6UXW - chains a and A of the 28 polymer chains in the assembly; structure by electron microscopy, 8.96 A resolution (very low resolution: no residue pairs are listed; an interface is given only as per-side residue counts).

# Chain a
Molecule: 601 sequence bottom strand
Sequence (185 nucleotides; each row starts with the number of its first residue):
     1 ATCAGAATCCCGGTGCCGAGGCCGCTCAATTGGTCGTAGACAGCTCTAGC
    51 ACCGCTTAAACGCACGTACGCGCTGTCCCCCGCGTTTTAACCGCCAAGGG
   101 GATTACTCCCTAGTCTCCAGGCACGTGTCAGATATATACATCGATTAACG
   151 ATGCTGGGCATAAGCGTGGTTCAATACCGGCGCAT
Unresolved in the structure: 156-185

# Chain A
Protein: Transcription regulatory protein SNF2
Source organism: Saccharomyces cerevisiae (strain ATCC 204508 / S288c)
Notes: EC 3.6.4.-
Reference sequence: P22082 (SNF2_YEAST); residue numbers follow UniProt; this construct covers 1-1703
Chain sequence (1703 residues; each row starts with the number of its first residue):
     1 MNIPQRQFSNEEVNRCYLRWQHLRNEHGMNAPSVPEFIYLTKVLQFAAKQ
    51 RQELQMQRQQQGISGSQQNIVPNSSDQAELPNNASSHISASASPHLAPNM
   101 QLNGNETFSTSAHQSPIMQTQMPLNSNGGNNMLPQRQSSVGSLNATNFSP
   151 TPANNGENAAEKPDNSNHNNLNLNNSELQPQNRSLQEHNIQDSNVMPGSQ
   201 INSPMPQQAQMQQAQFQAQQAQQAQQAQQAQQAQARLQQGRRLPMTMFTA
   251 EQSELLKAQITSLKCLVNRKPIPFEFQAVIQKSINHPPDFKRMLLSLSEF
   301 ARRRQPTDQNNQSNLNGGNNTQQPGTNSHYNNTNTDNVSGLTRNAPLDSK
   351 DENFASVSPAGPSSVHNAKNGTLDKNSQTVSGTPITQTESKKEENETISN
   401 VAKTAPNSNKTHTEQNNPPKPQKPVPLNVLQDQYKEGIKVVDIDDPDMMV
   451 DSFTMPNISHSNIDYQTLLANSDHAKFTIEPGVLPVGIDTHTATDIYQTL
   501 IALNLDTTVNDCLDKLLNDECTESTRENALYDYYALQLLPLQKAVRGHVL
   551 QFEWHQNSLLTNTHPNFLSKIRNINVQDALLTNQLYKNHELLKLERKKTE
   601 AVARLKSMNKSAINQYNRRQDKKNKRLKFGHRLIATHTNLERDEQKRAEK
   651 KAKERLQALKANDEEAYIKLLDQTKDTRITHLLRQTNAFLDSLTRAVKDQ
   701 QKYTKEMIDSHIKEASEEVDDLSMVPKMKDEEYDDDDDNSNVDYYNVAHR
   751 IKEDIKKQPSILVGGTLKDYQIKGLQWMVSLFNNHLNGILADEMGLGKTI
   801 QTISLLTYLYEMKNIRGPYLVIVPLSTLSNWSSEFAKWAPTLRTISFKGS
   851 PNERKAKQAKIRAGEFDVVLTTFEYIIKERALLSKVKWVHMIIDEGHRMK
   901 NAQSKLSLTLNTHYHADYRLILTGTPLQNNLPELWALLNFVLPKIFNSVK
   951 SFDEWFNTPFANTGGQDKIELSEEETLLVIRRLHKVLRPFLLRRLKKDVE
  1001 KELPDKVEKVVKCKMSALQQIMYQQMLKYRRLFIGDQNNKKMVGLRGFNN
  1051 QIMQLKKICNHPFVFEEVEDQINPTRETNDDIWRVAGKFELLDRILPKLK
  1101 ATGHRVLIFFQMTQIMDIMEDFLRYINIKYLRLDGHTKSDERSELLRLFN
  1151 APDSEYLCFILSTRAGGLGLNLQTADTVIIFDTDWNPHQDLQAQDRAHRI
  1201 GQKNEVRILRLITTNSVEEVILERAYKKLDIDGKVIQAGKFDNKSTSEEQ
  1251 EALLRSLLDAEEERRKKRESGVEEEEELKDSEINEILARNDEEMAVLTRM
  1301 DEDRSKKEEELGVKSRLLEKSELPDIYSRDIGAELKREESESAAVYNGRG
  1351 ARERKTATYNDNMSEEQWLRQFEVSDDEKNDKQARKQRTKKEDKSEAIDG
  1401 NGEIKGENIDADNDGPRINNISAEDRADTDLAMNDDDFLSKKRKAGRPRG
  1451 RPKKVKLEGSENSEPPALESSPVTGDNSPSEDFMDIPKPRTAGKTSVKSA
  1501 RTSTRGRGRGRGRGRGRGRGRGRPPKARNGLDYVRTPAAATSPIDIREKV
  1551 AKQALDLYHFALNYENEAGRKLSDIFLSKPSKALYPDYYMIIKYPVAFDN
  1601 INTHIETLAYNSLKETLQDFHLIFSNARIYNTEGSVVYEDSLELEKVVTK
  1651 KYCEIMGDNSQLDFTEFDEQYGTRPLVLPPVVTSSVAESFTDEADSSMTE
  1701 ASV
Unresolved in the structure: 1-458, 661-669, 691-742, 961-966, 1031-1046, 1270-1275, 1309-1313, 1318-1336, 1350-1703
Small-molecule neighbours:
  - ADP (adenosine-5'-diphosphate): Thr766, Leu767, Lys768, Tyr770, Asp792, Met794, Gly795, Leu796, Gly797, Lys798, Thr799, Ile800, Trp838, Asn1171, Gln1173, Arg1199, Ile1200
  - beryllium trifluoride (BEF): Met794, Gly795, Leu1170, Asn1171, Arg1196, Arg1199
UniProt features mapped onto this chain:
  - DNA-binding region: Gly1446 to Lys1456 (A.T hook 1), Thr1502 to Arg1513 (A.T hook 2), Gly1516 to Lys1526 (A.T hook 3)
  - motif: Asp894 to His897 (DEGH box)
  - binding site (ATP): Asp792 to Thr799
  - modified residue: Ser358 (Phosphoserine), Thr383 (Phosphothreonine), Ser716 (Phosphoserine), Ser1340 (Phosphoserine)
  - cross-link: Lys543 (Glycyl lysine isopeptide (Lys-Gly) (interchain with G-Cter in ubiquitin))

# Interface between chain a and chain A
At this resolution (9 A) residue pairs are not listed: 9 residues of chain a and 22 of chain A lie at the interface.

# Summary
9 residues of chain a and 22 residues of chain A are in contact. Ligands of chain A: ADP and beryllium
trifluoride. Curated annotation (UniProt) lists a DNA-binding region and 8 ATP-binding residues on chain A.
Here chain a is 601 sequence bottom strand and chain A is Transcription regulatory protein SNF2 (Saccharomyces
cerevisiae (strain ATCC 204508 / S288c)). Entry 6UXW (SWI/SNF nucleosome complex with ADP-BeFx) was determined
by electron microscopy (same publication as 6UXV).
